PDB entry 8REO | X-ray diffraction, 2.03 A resolution | chains C and D of the 4 polymer chains in the assembly

[Chain C (and D)]
Protein: Flavin-dependent thymidylate synthase
From: Thermotoga maritima
Notes: EC 2.1.1.148; chain D of this document is another copy of the same molecule, construct and numbering; everything in this record applies to it too
UniProtKB: Q9WYT0 (THYX_THEMA); residue numbers follow UniProt; this construct covers 1-220
Chain sequence (232 residues; each row starts with the number of its first residue; numbers below 1 keep their minus sign (Met-11 is residue -11)):
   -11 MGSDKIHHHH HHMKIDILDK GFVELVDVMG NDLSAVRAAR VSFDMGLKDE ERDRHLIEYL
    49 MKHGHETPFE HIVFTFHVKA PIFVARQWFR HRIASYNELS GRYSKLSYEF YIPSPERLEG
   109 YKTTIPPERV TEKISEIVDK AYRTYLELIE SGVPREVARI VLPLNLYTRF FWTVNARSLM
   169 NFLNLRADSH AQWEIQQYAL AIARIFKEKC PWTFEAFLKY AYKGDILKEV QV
Not modelled in the structure: -11 to -1, 30-36, 220 (chain D: -11 to -1, 220)
Differences from the reference sequence: initiating methionine (-11); expression tag (-10 to 0)
Small-molecule neighbours:
  - dihydroflavine-adenine dinucleotide (FDA), molecule 1: Thr55, Glu58, Ile81, Asn163, Arg165, Ser166
  - dihydroflavine-adenine dinucleotide (FDA), molecule 2: Arg78, His79, Arg80, Ile81, Ser166, Asn169, Leu173, Arg174, His178, Ala179
  - dihydroflavine-adenine dinucleotide (FDA), molecule 3: Ala82, Ser83, Tyr84, Asn85, Glu86, Ser88, Arg90
  - 2'-deoxyuridine 5'-monophosphate (UMP), molecule 1: Arg74, Gln75, Arg78, Arg174, Gln180
  - 2'-deoxyuridine 5'-monophosphate (UMP), molecule 2: Phe77, Glu86, Leu87, Ser88, Gly89, Arg90, Arg147
Curated features (UniProtKB/Swiss-Prot):
  - motif: Arg78 to Ser88 (ThyX motif)
  - active site: Arg174 (Involved in ionization of N3 of dUMP, leading to its activation)
  - binding site (FAD): Thr55, Arg78 to Ile81, Glu86, Asn163 to Arg165, Asn169
  - binding site (dUMP): Gln75 to Arg78, Glu86 to Arg90, Arg147, Arg174
  - mutagenesis: His53 (H53A: Shows 1.39% of wild-type activity), Ser88 (S88A/C: Still catalytically active although shows a large decrease in activity), Arg90 (R90A: Binds dUMP 670-fold weaker than wild-type), Glu144 (E144A: Shows 0.113% of wild-type activity; E144R: Shows 0.016% of wild-type activity), Arg174 (R174A: Still catalytically active although only shows 0.0008% of wild-type activity. Binds dUMP 7300-fold weaker than wild-type; R174K: Loss of catalytic activity)
Reported in the primary citation:
  - binding site for dihydroflavine-adenine dinucleotide: Ser30
  - mutagenesis - Y91F: unchanged binding to flavin

[Interface between chain C and chain D]
Pairs across the interface (82):
  Ile70(C) with Arg74(D)
  Phe71(C) with Ile148(D), hydrophobic
  Arg74(C) with Ile70(D); Arg74(D); Glu86(D), salt bridge
  Gln75(C) with Arg90(D); Arg147(D)
  Phe77(C) with Arg78(D)
  Arg78(C) with Phe77(D); Tyr84(D), hydrogen bond (side chain-backbone)
  Arg80(C) with Arg80(D); Ala82(D), hydrogen bond (side chain-backbone); Ser83(D)
  Ala82(C) with Arg80(D), hydrogen bond (backbone-side chain)
  Ser83(C) with Arg80(D)
  Tyr84(C) with Arg78(D), hydrogen bond (backbone-side chain)
  Glu86(C) with Arg74(D), salt bridge
  Arg90(C) with Gln75(D); His178(D), hydrogen bond (side chain-backbone); Ala179(D); Gln180(D)
  Tyr99(C) with Ile148(D)
  Pro101(C) with Ile148(D), hydrophobic
  Arg105(C) with Glu144(D), salt bridge; Val145(D)
  Leu106(C) with Val141(D), hydrophobic
  Tyr109(C) with Pro142(D), hydrophobic
  Thr111(C) with Ser139(D); Gly140(D)
  Thr112(C) with Ser139(D), hydrogen bond (backbone-backbone)
  Val118(C) with Leu136(D), hydrophobic; Val141(D), hydrophobic
  Ile122(C) with Leu136(D), hydrophobic; Val149(D), hydrophobic
  Ile125(C) with Lys128(D); Ala129(D); Val149(D), hydrophobic
  Lys128(C) with Ile125(D)
  Ala129(C) with Ile125(D)
  Thr132(C) with Ile125(D)
  Glu135(C) with Lys121(D)
  Leu136(C) with Val118(D), hydrophobic; Lys121(D)
  Ser139(C) with Thr111(D); Thr112(D), hydrogen bond (backbone-backbone); Ile113(D)
  Gly140(C) with Thr111(D)
  Val141(C) with Leu106(D), hydrophobic; Val118(D), hydrophobic
  Pro142(C) with Leu106(D)
  Glu144(C) with Arg105(D), salt bridge; Gln180(D), hydrogen bond (backbone-side chain)
  Val145(C) with Arg105(D)
  Arg147(C) with Gln75(D); Leu152(D); Gln180(D), hydrogen bond
  Ile148(C) with Phe71(D), hydrophobic; Tyr99(D); Pro101(D), hydrophobic; Pro151(D); Leu152(D), hydrogen bond (backbone-backbone); Asn153(D), hydrogen bond (backbone-backbone)
  Val149(C) with Ile122(D), hydrophobic; Ile125(D), hydrophobic; Pro151(D)
  Leu150(C) with Pro151(D); Leu152(D), hydrogen bond (backbone-backbone)
  Pro151(C) with Ile148(D); Val149(D); Leu150(D); Pro151(D), hydrophobic
  Leu152(C) with Ile70(D), hydrophobic; Arg147(D); Ile148(D), hydrogen bond (backbone-backbone); Leu150(D), hydrogen bond (backbone-backbone); Leu152(D), hydrophobic
  Asn153(C) with Ile148(D), hydrogen bond (backbone-backbone)
  His178(C) with Arg90(D), hydrogen bond (backbone-side chain)
  Ala179(C) with Arg90(D)
  Gln180(C) with Arg90(D); Glu144(D), hydrogen bond (side chain-backbone); Arg147(D), hydrogen bond
Also at the interface, not in a pair above, chain C (51 interface residues in all): Ala73, Asn85, Tyr91, Lys110, Ile113, Lys121, Glu138, Trp181
Also at the interface, not in a pair above, chain D (48 interface residues in all): Asn85, Tyr91, Tyr109, Lys110, Thr132, Trp181

[Overview]
Chain C and chain D form an interface of 51 and 48 residues respectively; the contacts include 18 hydrogen
bonds and 4 salt bridges. Polar contacts include Arg74(C)-Glu86(D), Arg105(C)-Glu144(D) and Arg78(C)-Tyr84(D).
From the paper: a binding site for dihydroflavine-adenine dinucleotide at Ser30(C); Y91F of chain C leaves
binding to flavin unchanged.
Chain C and chain D are both Flavin-dependent thymidylate synthase (Thermotoga maritima); the structure,
Crystal structure of reduced ThyX in complex with dUMP, was determined by X-ray diffraction together with
8REN, 8REP and 8REQ from the same study.
